7QFW - chains A and B of the 4 polymer chains in the assembly; structure by electron microscopy, 3.86 A resolution.

Chain A:
Name: Condensin complex subunit 3
Source organism: Saccharomyces cerevisiae S288C
UniProtKB: Q06680 (CND3_YEAST); residue numbers follow UniProt; this construct covers 1-1035
Sequence (1035 residues; row label = number of the first residue in the row):
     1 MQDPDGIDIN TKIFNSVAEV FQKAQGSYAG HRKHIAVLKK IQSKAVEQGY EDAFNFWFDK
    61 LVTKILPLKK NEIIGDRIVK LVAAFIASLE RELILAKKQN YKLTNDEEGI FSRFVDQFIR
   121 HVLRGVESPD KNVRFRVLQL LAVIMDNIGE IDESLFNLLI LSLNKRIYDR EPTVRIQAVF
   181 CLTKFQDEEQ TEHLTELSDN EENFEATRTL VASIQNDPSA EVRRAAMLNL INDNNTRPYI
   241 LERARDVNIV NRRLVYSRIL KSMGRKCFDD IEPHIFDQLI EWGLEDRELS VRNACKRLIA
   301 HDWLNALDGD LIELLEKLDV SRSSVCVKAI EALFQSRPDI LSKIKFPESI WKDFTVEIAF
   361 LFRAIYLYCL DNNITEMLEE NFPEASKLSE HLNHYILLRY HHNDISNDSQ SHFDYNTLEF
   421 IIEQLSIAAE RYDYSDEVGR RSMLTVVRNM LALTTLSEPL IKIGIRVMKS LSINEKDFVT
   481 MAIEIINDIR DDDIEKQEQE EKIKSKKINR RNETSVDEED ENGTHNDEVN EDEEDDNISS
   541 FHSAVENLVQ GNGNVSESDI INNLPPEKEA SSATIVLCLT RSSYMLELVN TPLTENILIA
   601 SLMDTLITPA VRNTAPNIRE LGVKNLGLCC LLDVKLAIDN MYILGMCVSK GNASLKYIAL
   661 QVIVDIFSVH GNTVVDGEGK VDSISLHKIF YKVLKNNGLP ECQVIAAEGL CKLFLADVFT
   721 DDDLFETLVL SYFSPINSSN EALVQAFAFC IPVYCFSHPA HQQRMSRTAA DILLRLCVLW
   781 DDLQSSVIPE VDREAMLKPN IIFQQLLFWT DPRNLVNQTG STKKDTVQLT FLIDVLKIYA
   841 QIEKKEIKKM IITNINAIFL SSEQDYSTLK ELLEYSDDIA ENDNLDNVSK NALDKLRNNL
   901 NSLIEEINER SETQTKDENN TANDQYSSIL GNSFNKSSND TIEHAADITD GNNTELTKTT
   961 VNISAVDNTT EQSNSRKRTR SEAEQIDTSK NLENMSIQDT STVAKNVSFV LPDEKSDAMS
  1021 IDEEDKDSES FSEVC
Not modelled in the structure: 1-6, 194-202, 404-411, 503-566, 911-1035

Chain B:
Name: Condensin complex subunit 2
Source organism: Saccharomyces cerevisiae S288C
UniProtKB: P38170 (CND2_YEAST); residues 1-754 here = UniProt positions 1-754
Sequence (811 residues; row label = number of the first residue in the row):
     1 MTTQLRYENN DDDERVEYNL FTNRSTMMAN FEEWIKMATD NKINSRNSWN FALIDYFYDL
    61 DVLKDGENNI NFQKASATLD GCIKIYSSRV DSVTTETGKL LSGLAQRKTN GASNGDDSNG
   121 GNGEGLGGDS DEANIEIDPL TGMPISNDPD VNNTRRRVYN RVLETTLVEF ETIKMKELDQ
   181 ELIIDPLFKK ALVDFDEGGA KSLLLNTLNI DNTARVIFDA SIKDTQNVGQ GKLQRKEEEL
   241 IERDSLVDDE NEPSQSLIST RNDSTVNDSV ISAPSMEDEI LSLGMDFIKF DQIAVCEISG
   301 SIEQLRNVVE DINQAKDFIE NVNNRFDNFL TEEELQAAVP DNAEDDSDGF DMGMQQELCY
   361 PDENHDNTSH DEQDDDNVNS TTGSIFEKDL MAYFDENLNR NWRGREHWKV RNFKKANLVN
   421 KESDLLEETR TTIGDTTDKN TTDDKSMDTK KKHKQKKVLE IDFFKTDDSF EDKVFASKGR
   481 TKIDMPIKNR KNDTHYLLPD DFHFSTDRIT RLFIKPAQKM SLFSHRKHTR GDVSSGLFEK
   541 STVSANHSNN DIPTIADEHF WADNYERKEQ EEKEKEQSKE VGDVVGGALD NPFEDDMDGV
   601 DFNQAFEGTD DNEEASVKLD LQDDEDHKFP IRENKVTYSR VSKKVDVRRL KKNVWRSINN
   661 LIQEHDSRKN REQSSNDSET HTEDESTKEL KFSDIIQGIS KMYSDDTLKD ISTSFCFICL
   721 LHLANEHGLQ ITHTENYNDL IVNYEDLATT QAASLVGGGH HRPHHGGHHH HHHGGRIFYP
   781 YDVPDYAGYP YDVPDYAGSY PYDVPNYAAG H
Not modelled in the structure: 1-385, 413-457, 525-811
Sequence notes: conflict Ala517 (Gly in P38170); expression tag (755-811)

How chain A and chain B interact:
Contacting residue pairs (147; chain A residue first):
  Phe14(A) with Thr466(B)
  Phe21(A) with Phe464(B)
  Gln22(A) with Asp462(B), hydrogen bond (side chain-backbone); Phe464(B)
  Gln25(A) with Ile461(B), hydrogen bond (side chain-backbone); Asp462(B), hydrogen bond
  Lys60(A) with Asp467(B); Asp468(B); Glu471(B), salt bridge
  Leu61(A) with Phe464(B), hydrophobic
  Thr63(A) with Phe470(B); Phe475(B)
  Lys64(A) with Phe464(B); Lys465(B); Asp467(B), salt bridge
  Ile65(A) with Phe464(B), hydrophobic
  Pro67(A) with Val474(B), hydrophobic
  Leu68(A) with Leu459(B), hydrophobic; Ile461(B), hydrophobic
  Glu72(A) with Leu459(B)
  Ile74(A) with Glu460(B); Ile461(B); Asp462(B)
  His121(A) with Phe475(B)
  Arg124(A) with Phe475(B)
  Gly125(A) with Phe475(B)
  Glu127(A) with Ala476(B); Ser477(B); Lys478(B); Ile483(B)
  Ser128(A) with Val474(B), hydrogen bond (side chain-backbone); Ala476(B)
  Pro129(A) with Ala476(B); Ser477(B); Thr481(B); Ile483(B), hydrophobic
  Arg134(A) with Ile483(B), hydrogen bond (side chain-backbone)
  Lys165(A) with Asp484(B); Arg490(B)
  Arg166(A) with Ile483(B); Asp484(B), salt bridge
  Tyr168(A) with Asp484(B); Met485(B), hydrogen bond (backbone-backbone); Arg490(B)
  Asp169(A) with Ile483(B); Asp484(B); Met485(B)
  Arg170(A) with Lys482(B); Ile483(B), hydrogen bond (backbone-backbone); Asp484(B)
  Arg175(A) with Met485(B)
  Gln215(A) with His495(B); Tyr496(B)
  Asn216(A) with Arg490(B); Lys491(B); Asn492(B), hydrogen bond (side chain-backbone); Tyr496(B)
  Asp217(A) with Tyr496(B)
  Pro218(A) with Met485(B); Asn489(B); Tyr496(B)
  Arg223(A) with Tyr496(B)
  Glu242(A) with Leu497(B)
  Arg243(A) with His495(B), hydrogen bond (side chain-backbone); Tyr496(B), hydrogen bond (side chain-backbone); Leu497(B)
  Arg245(A) with Trp402(B); Leu497(B); Leu498(B), hydrogen bond (backbone-backbone); Pro499(B), hydrogen bond (side chain-backbone); Asp501(B)
  Asp246(A) with Leu498(B)
  Val247(A) with Arg403(B), hydrogen bond (backbone-side chain); Tyr496(B)
  Arg252(A) with Leu498(B)
  Glu285(A) with His503(B), salt bridge
  Arg287(A) with Asn399(B), hydrogen bond (backbone-side chain); Trp402(B); Asp501(B), salt bridge; His503(B), hydrogen bond (side chain-backbone)
  Leu586(A) with Lys515(B)
  Glu587(A) with Lys515(B)
  Val589(A) with Lys515(B), hydrogen bond (backbone-side chain)
  Asn590(A) with Lys515(B)
  Gly627(A) with Ile514(B)
  Leu628(A) with Ile514(B); Lys515(B)
  Leu631(A) with Leu512(B), hydrophobic; Ile514(B), hydrophobic
  Leu632(A) with Lys515(B)
  Gln661(A) with Phe513(B); Ile514(B)
  Val664(A) with Phe513(B), hydrophobic
  Asp665(A) with Leu512(B); Phe513(B), hydrogen bond (side chain-backbone); Ile514(B), hydrogen bond (side chain-backbone)
  Ser668(A) with Leu512(B); Met520(B), hydrogen bond
  Val669(A) with Leu512(B), hydrophobic
  Glu708(A) with Phe504(B); Arg508(B), salt bridge; Phe513(B)
  Lys712(A) with Ile509(B); Arg511(B), hydrogen bond (side chain-backbone); Leu512(B); Phe513(B); Met520(B)
  Leu715(A) with Ile509(B), hydrophobic; Phe523(B)
  Ala716(A) with Ser524(B)
  Tyr732(A) with Gly404(B), hydrogen bond (side chain-backbone); Arg405(B), hydrogen bond (backbone-side chain)
  Phe733(A) with Arg405(B), hydrogen bond (backbone-side chain)
  Ser734(A) with Arg405(B), hydrogen bond (backbone-side chain)
  Glu741(A) with Pro499(B); Asp500(B)
  Ala742(A) with Phe502(B), hydrophobic
  Val744(A) with Arg403(B); Gly404(B)
  Gln745(A) with Trp402(B); Pro499(B); Asp500(B); Phe502(B)
  Ala746(A) with Phe504(B), hydrophobic
  Ala748(A) with Asn401(B); Trp402(B); Gly404(B)
  Phe749(A) with Phe504(B)
  Cys750(A) with Ile509(B), hydrophobic
  Pro752(A) with Leu398(B), hydrophobic
  Val753(A) with Phe394(B), hydrophobic
  Phe756(A) with Phe394(B), hydrophobic
  Ser757(A) with Phe394(B)
  Ala795(A) with Arg405(B), hydrogen bond (backbone-side chain)
  Met796(A) with Arg405(B)
  Leu797(A) with Arg405(B); Glu406(B)
  Ile801(A) with Glu406(B); Trp408(B)
  Gln804(A) with Trp408(B)
  Gln805(A) with Arg405(B); Trp408(B)
  Phe808(A) with Trp408(B), hydrophobic; Lys409(B); Val410(B), hydrophobic
  Val816(A) with Leu390(B), hydrophobic; Tyr393(B), hydrophobic
Also at the interface, not in a pair above, chain A (91 interface residues in all): Ala18, Phe56, Val126, Val133, Ala212, Ile214, Ile249, Glu288, Val662, Glu701, Gly709, Asp717
Also at the interface, not in a pair above, chain B (67 interface residues in all): Arg400, Phe463, Ser505, Thr506, Pro516, Gln518, Ser521, Leu522

Overview:
Chain A and chain B form an interface of 91 and 67 residues respectively, with 25 hydrogen bonds and 6 salt
bridges. Polar pairs include Lys60(A)-Glu471(B), Lys64(A)-Asp467(B) and Arg166(A)-Asp484(B).
Chain A is Condensin complex subunit 3 and chain B is Condensin complex subunit 2, both from Saccharomyces
cerevisiae S288C; the structure, S.c. Condensin peripheral Ycg1 subcomplex bound to DNA, was determined by
electron microscopy (same publication as 7QEN).
